9CQ3 - chains K and a of the 20 polymer chains in the assembly; structure by electron microscopy, 2.80 A resolution.

# Chain K
Molecule: 51-nt DNA strand
Sequence (51 nucleotides; each row starts with the number of its first residue):
     1 GACTAGATCAGAAGCAGTAGAGCATGCATAGTTTTTAGTTTATTGGGCGC
    51 G
Not modelled in the structure: 35-51

# Chain a
Protein: X-ray repair cross-complementing protein 6
Organism: Homo sapiens
Notes: EC 3.6.4.-, 4.2.99.-
UniProt: P12956 (XRCC6_HUMAN); residue numbers follow UniProt; this construct covers 1-609
Sequence (612 residues; row label = number of the first residue in the row; numbers below 1 keep their minus sign (Gly-2 is residue -2)):
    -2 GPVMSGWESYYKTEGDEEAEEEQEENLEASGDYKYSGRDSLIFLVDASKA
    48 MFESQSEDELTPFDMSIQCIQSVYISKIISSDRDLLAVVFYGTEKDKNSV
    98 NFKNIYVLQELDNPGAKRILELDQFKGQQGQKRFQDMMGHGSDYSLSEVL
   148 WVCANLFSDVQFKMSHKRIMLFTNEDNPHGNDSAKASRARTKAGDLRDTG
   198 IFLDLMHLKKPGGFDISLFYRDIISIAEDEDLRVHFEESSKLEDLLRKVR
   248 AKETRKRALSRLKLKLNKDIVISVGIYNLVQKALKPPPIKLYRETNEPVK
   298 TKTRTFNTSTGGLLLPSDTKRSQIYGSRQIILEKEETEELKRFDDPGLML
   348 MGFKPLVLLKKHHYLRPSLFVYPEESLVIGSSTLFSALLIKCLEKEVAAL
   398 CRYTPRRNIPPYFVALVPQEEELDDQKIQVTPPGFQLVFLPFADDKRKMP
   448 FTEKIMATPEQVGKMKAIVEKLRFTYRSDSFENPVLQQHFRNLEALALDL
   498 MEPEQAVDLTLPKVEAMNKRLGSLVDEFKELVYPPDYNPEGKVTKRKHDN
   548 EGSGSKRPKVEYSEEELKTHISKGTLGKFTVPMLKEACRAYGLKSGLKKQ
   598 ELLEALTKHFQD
Not modelled in the structure: -2 to 31, 537-609
Construct notes: expression tag (-2 to 0)
Swiss-Prot annotation at these positions:
  - region: Val578 to Glu583 (Interaction with BAX)
  - active site: Lys31 (Schiff-base intermediate with DNA)
  - modified residue: Ser2 (N-acetylserine), Ser6 (Phosphoserine), Ser27 (Phosphoserine), Lys31 (N6-acetyllysine), Ser51 (Phosphoserine), Ser306 (Phosphoserine), Lys317 (N6-acetyllysine), Lys331 (N6-acetyllysine), Lys338 (N6-acetyllysine), Thr455 (Phosphothreonine), Lys461 (N6-acetyllysine), Ser477 (Phosphoserine), Ser520 (Phosphoserine), Lys539 (N6-acetyllysine), Lys542 (N6-acetyllysine), Lys544 (N6-acetyllysine), Ser550 (Phosphoserine), Lys553 (N6-acetyllysine), Lys556 (N6-acetyllysine), Ser560 (Phosphoserine) and 1 more in UniProt
  - cross-link (Glycyl lysine isopeptide (Lys-Gly)): Lys287 (interchain with G-Cter in SUMO2), Lys317 (interchain with G-Cter in SUMO2), Lys556 (interchain with G-Cter in SUMO2)
  - mutagenesis: Lys31 (K31A: Diminishes the ability to form a Schiff base. Abolishes adduct formation; when associated with A-160 and A-164), Lys160 (K160A: Abolishes adduct formation; when associated with A-31 and A-160), Lys164 (K164A: Abolishes adduct formation; when associated with A-31 and A-164), Lys539 (K539Q: Complete loss of suppression of BAX-induced apoptosis; K539R: No effect on suppression of BAX-induced apoptosis), Lys542 (K542Q: Complete loss of suppression of BAX-induced apoptosis; K542R: No effect on suppression of BAX-induced apoptosis), Lys544 (K544R: No effect on suppression of BAX-induced apoptosis), Lys553 (K553Q: Partial loss of suppression of BAX-induced apoptosis; K553R: No effect on suppression of BAX-induced apoptosis), Lys556 (K556R: No effect on suppression of BAX-induced apoptosis), Lys570 (K570R: Loss of methylation; loss of anti-apoptotic activity; no effect on XRCC5 stabilization)

# Chain K / chain a interface
Contacting residue pairs (6; chain K residue first):
  DA16(K) - Lys249(a)  salt bridge to the phosphate
  DA16(K) - Arg254(a)  base contact
  DG17(K) - Leu256(a)  sugar contact
  DG17(K) - Asn275(a)  sugar contact
  DG17(K) - Gln278(a)  phosphate contact
  DT18(K) - Gln278(a)  hydrogen bond to the phosphate
Interface residues without a listed pair, chain K (5 interface residues in all): DA19, DG20
Interface residues without a listed pair, chain a (8 interface residues in all): Lys338, Arg363, Ile406

# Summary
5 residues of chain K face 8 of chain a across their interface, with 1 hydrogen bond and 1 salt bridge. Among
the polar pairs are DT18(K)-Gln278(a) and DA16(K)-Lys249(a). UniProt lists active-site residue Lys31(a) and 9
mutagenesis sites on chain a.
Here chain K is a 51-nt DNA strand and chain a is X-ray repair cross-complementing protein 6 (Homo sapiens).
Entry 9CQ3 (The gap-filling complex with Pol mu engaged in the NHEJ pathway) was determined by electron
microscopy together with 9CQ6, 9CQC, 9N81, 9N82 and 9N83 from the same study.
